Entry 9RJS (electron microscopy, 2.59 A resolution); this record covers chains B and X of the 7 polymer chains in the assembly.

== Chain B ==
Name: PHIKZ068
Organism: Phikzvirus phiKZ
UniProt: Q8SD94 (Q8SD94_BPDPK); numbering as in UniProt (aligned over 1-521)
Chain sequence (521 residues; each row starts with the number of its first residue):
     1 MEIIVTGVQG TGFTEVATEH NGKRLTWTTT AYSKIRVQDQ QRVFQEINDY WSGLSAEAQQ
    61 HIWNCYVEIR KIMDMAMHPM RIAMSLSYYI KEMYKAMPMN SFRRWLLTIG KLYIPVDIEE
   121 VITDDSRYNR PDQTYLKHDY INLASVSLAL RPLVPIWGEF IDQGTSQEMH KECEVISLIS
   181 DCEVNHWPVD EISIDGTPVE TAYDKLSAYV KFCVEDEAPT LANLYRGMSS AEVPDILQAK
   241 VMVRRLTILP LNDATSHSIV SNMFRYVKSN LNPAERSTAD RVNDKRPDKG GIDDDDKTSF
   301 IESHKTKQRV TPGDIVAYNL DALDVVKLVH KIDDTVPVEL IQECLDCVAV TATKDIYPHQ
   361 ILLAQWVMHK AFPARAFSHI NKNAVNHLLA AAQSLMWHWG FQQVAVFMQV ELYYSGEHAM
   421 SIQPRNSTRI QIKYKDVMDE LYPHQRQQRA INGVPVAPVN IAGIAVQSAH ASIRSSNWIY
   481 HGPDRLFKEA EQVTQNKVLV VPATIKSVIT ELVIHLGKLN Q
Disordered / not traced: 1-10, 16-27, 37-150, 164-167, 180-200, 217-219, 249-257, 274-276, 288-296, 415-424, 493-497
Sequence notes: conflict Glu2 (Gln in Q8SD94), His78 (Asp in Q8SD94)

== Chain X ==
Molecule: DNA - atgagtaattttagtgaatgtatttgctatattgctatgtagacagttcccaaaagcctaaagttacaatatagg
Sequence (75 nucleotides; numbered 1 to 75; the number before each row is that of its first residue):
     1 ATGAGTAATT TTAGTGAATG TATTTGCTAT ATTGCTATGT AGACAGTTCC CAAAAGCCTA
    61 AAGTTACAAT ATAGG
Disordered / not traced: 1-11, 32-35, 40-75

== How chain B and chain X interact ==
Residue-residue contacts (11; chain B residue first):
  Lys34(B) - DA29(X)  hydrogen bond to the base
  Lys34(B) - DT30(X)  sugar contact
  Lys34(B) - DA31(X)  phosphate contact
  Arg36(B) - DA31(X)  sugar contact
  Arg244(B) - DT30(X)  hydrogen bond to the phosphate
  Arg244(B) - DA31(X)  salt bridge to the phosphate
  Tyr266(B) - DA31(X)  phosphate contact
  Asn426(B) - DA17(X)  phosphate contact
  Asn426(B) - DA18(X)  phosphate contact
  Ser427(B) - DA17(X)  sugar contact
  Arg429(B) - DG16(X)  salt bridge to the phosphate
Other interface residues (no listed pair), chain B (8 interface residues in all): Arg425

== Overview ==
8 residues of chain B and 6 residues of chain X are in contact, with 2 hydrogen bonds and 2 salt bridges.
Polar contacts include Lys34(B)-DA29(X), Arg244(B)-DT30(X) and Arg244(B)-DA31(X).
Here chain B is PHIKZ068 (Phikzvirus phiKZ) and chain X is DNA -
atgagtaattttagtgaatgtatttgctatattgctatgtagacagttcccaaaagcctaaagttacaatatagg. Entry 9RJS (Structure of the
Bacteriophage PhiKZ non-virion RNA Polymerase bound to an analogue of its promoter) was determined by electron
microscopy (same publication as 8QUE).
